7WRE - chains A and B of the 4 polymer chains in the assembly; structure by electron microscopy, 2.52 A resolution.

Chain A (and B):
Protein: Transient receptor potential cation channel subfamily M member 8
Organism: Mus musculus
Notes: chain B of this document is another copy of the same molecule, construct and numbering; everything in this record applies to it too
Reference sequence: Q8R4D5 (TRPM8_MOUSE); numbering as in UniProt (aligned over 1-1104)
Sequence (1120 residues; row label = number of the first residue in the row):
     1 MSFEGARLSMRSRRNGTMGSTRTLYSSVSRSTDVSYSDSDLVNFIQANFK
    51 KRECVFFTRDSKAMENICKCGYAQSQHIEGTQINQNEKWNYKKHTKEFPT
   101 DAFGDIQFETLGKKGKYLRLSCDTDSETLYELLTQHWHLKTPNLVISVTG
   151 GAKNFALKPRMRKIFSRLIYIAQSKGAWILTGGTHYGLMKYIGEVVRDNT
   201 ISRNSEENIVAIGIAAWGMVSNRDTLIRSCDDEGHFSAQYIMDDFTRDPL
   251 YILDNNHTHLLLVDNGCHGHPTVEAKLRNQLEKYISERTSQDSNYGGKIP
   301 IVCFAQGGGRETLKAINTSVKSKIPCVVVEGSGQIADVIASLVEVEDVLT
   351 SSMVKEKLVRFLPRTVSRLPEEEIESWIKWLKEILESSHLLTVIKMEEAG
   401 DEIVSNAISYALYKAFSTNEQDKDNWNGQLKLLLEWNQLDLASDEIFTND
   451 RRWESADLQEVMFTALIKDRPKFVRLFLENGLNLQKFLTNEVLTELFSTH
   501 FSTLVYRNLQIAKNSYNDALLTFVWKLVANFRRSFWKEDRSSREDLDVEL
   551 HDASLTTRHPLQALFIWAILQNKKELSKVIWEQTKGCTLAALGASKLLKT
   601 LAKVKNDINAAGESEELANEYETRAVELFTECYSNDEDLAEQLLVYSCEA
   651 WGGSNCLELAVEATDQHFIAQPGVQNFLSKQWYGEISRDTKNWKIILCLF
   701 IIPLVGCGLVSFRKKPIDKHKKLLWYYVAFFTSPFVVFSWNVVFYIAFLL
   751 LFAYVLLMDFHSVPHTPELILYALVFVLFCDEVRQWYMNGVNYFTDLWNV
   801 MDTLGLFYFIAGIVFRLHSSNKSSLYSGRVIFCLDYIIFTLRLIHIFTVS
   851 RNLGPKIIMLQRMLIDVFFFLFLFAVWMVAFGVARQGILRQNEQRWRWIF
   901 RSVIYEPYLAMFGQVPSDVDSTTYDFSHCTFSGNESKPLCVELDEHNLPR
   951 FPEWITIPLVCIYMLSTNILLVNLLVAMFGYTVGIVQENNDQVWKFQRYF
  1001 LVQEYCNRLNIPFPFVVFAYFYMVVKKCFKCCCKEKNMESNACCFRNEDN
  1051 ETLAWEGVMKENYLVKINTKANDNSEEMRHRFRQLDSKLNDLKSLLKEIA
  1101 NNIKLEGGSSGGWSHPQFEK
Unresolved in the structure: 1-101, 109-114, 228-231, 239-250, 344-349, 534-557, 715-721, 1031-1044, 1105-1120
Sequence notes: expression tag (1105-1120)
UniProt features mapped onto this chain:
  - binding site (Ca(2+)): Glu-782, Gln-785, Asn-799, Asp-802
  - glycosylation: Asn-934 (N-linked (GlcNAc...) (complex) asparagine)
  - mutagenesis: Asn-821 (N821Q: No effect on glycosylation or ability to form functional channels), Cys-929 (C929A: Abolishes ion channel activity. No effect on cell surface expression. Reduced glycosylation), Asn-934 (N934D: Slighty reduced ion channel sensitivity to cold stimuli. No significant effect on ion channel sensitivity to menthol plus cold stimuli ...), Cys-940 (C940A: Abolishes ion channel activity. No effect on cell surface expression. Reduced glycosylation)
Disulfide bonds: Cys-929/Cys-940
Metal / ion sites: Ca2+: Glu-782, Gln-785, Asn-799, Asp-802
Residues lining bound ligands: Icilin (KX7): Phe-738, Asn-741, Val-742, Tyr-745, Leu-778, Asp-781, Glu-782, Met-801, Asp-802, Gly-805, Leu-806, Ile-838, Phe-839, Arg-842, Ile-846, Tyr-1005, Phe-1013

Chain A / chain B interface:
Residue-residue contacts (111; chain A residue first):
  Asn-154(A) / Asp-450(B)
  Asn-154(A) / Trp-453(B)  hydrogen bond (side chain-backbone)
  Phe-155(A) / Trp-453(B)
  Ala-156(A) / Asp-450(B)
  Ala-156(A) / Trp-453(B)  hydrophobic
  Leu-157(A) / Glu-479(B)
  Lys-158(A) / Glu-479(B)
  Pro-159(A) / Glu-479(B)
  Arg-162(A) / Glu-1061(B)  salt bridge
  Ile-201(A) / Glu-1051(B)
  Ile-201(A) / Ala-1054(B)
  Ile-201(A) / Trp-1055(B)
  Ser-202(A) / Trp-1055(B)
  Asn-204(A) / Glu-1051(B)
  Gln-334(A) / Asn-449(B)
  Arg-364(A) / Asn-449(B)
  Arg-364(A) / Arg-451(B)
  Glu-397(A) / Glu-1077(B)
  Glu-397(A) / His-1080(B)
  Glu-397(A) / Arg-1081(B)  salt bridge
  Ile-511(A) / Asp-689(B)
  Ser-515(A) / Asp-689(B)  hydrogen bond (side chain-backbone)
  Tyr-516(A) / Asp-689(B)  hydrogen bond
  Val-604(A) / Asp-689(B)
  Lys-605(A) / Arg-688(B)  hydrogen bond (backbone-side chain)
  Lys-605(A) / Asp-689(B)  hydrogen bond (backbone-side chain)
  Asn-606(A) / Lys-714(B)
  Ile-608(A) / Tyr-633(B)  hydrophobic
  Ile-608(A) / Glu-637(B)
  Ile-608(A) / Asn-676(B)
  Asn-609(A) / Tyr-633(B)
  Asn-609(A) / Ser-634(B)
  Asn-609(A) / Glu-637(B)
  Ile-865(A) / Asn-852(B)
  Asp-866(A) / Lys-856(B)  salt bridge
  Phe-869(A) / Leu-853(B)  hydrophobic
  Phe-869(A) / Lys-856(B)
  Phe-869(A) / Ile-857(B)  hydrophobic
  Phe-872(A) / Phe-847(B)  hydrophobic
  Leu-873(A) / Ile-844(B)  hydrophobic
  Val-876(A) / Thr-840(B)
  Val-876(A) / Leu-841(B)  hydrophobic
  Ala-880(A) / Thr-840(B)
  Val-883(A) / Leu-757(B)
  Val-883(A) / Tyr-836(B)  hydrophobic
  Ala-884(A) / Cys-833(B)
  Ala-884(A) / Ile-837(B)  hydrophobic
  Gln-886(A) / Leu-757(B)
  Gly-887(A) / Leu-757(B)
  Gly-887(A) / Arg-829(B)  hydrogen bond (backbone-side chain)
  Gly-887(A) / Cys-833(B)
  Ile-888(A) / Tyr-826(B)  hydrogen bond (backbone-side chain)
  Ile-888(A) / Cys-833(B)
  Arg-890(A) / Arg-829(B)  hydrogen bond (backbone-side chain)
  Gln-891(A) / Arg-829(B)
  Asn-892(A) / Leu-757(B)
  Asn-892(A) / Met-758(B)
  Asn-892(A) / Asp-759(B)  hydrogen bond (side chain-backbone)
  Asn-892(A) / Phe-760(B)  hydrogen bond (side chain-backbone)
  Glu-893(A) / Leu-757(B)
  Glu-893(A) / Met-758(B)
  Gln-894(A) / Met-758(B)  hydrogen bond (side chain-backbone)
  Trp-896(A) / Met-758(B)  hydrophobic
  Val-903(A) / Leu-757(B)  hydrophobic
  Asp-920(A) / Arg-901(B)  salt bridge
  Thr-922(A) / Arg-901(B)  hydrogen bond
  Glu-942(A) / Tyr-826(B)
  Glu-942(A) / Arg-829(B)
  Arg-950(A) / Lys-822(B)  hydrogen bond (side chain-backbone)
  Arg-950(A) / Ser-823(B)
  Arg-950(A) / Tyr-826(B)
  Phe-951(A) / Tyr-826(B)
  Glu-953(A) / Arg-901(B)  salt bridge
  Ile-957(A) / Tyr-905(B)  hydrophobic
  Leu-959(A) / Ile-837(B)  hydrophobic
  Cys-961(A) / Tyr-905(B)  hydrophobic
  Cys-961(A) / Tyr-908(B)  hydrogen bond (backbone-side chain)
  Met-964(A) / Phe-912(B)  hydrophobic
  Leu-965(A) / Tyr-908(B)
  Leu-965(A) / Met-911(B)  hydrophobic
  Leu-965(A) / Phe-912(B)
  Asn-968(A) / Phe-912(B)
  Ile-969(A) / Met-911(B)  hydrophobic
  Ile-969(A) / Phe-912(B)  hydrophobic
  Leu-970(A) / Val-867(B)  hydrophobic
  Leu-970(A) / Phe-979(B)
  Asn-973(A) / Val-972(B)
  Asn-973(A) / Val-976(B)
  Asn-973(A) / Phe-979(B)
  Leu-974(A) / Leu-860(B)  hydrophobic
  Leu-974(A) / Phe-979(B)
  Val-976(A) / Val-976(B)  hydrophobic
  Ala-977(A) / Phe-979(B)
  Ala-977(A) / Gly-980(B)
  Met-978(A) / Met-859(B)  hydrophobic
  Tyr-981(A) / Val-983(B)  hydrophobic
  Tyr-981(A) / Gln-987(B)
  Ser-1075(A) / Met-1078(B)
  Arg-1079(A) / Met-1078(B)
  Arg-1079(A) / Arg-1081(B)
  Phe-1082(A) / Met-1078(B)  hydrophobic
  Phe-1082(A) / Phe-1082(B)  hydrophobic
  Arg-1083(A) / Arg-1081(B)
  Asp-1086(A) / Lys-1088(B)  salt bridge
  Leu-1089(A) / Leu-1089(B)  hydrophobic
  Asn-1090(A) / Lys-1088(B)
  Lys-1093(A) / Leu-1092(B)
  Leu-1096(A) / Leu-1092(B)  hydrophobic
  Leu-1096(A) / Leu-1096(B)  hydrophobic
  Ile-1103(A) / Ile-1103(B)  hydrophobic
  Lys-1104(A) / Asn-1102(B)  hydrogen bond
Also at the interface, not in a pair above, chain A (84 interface residues in all): Asp-198, Met-396, Lys-603, Asp-607, Trp-877, Val-879, Ile-899, Val-915, Pro-952, Ile-955, Leu-1085, Lys-1097, Ala-1100
Also at the interface, not in a pair above, chain B (79 interface residues in all): Arg-452, Pro-672, Ala-753, His-761, Val-830, Leu-834, Leu-843, Met-863, Phe-870, Leu-871, Trp-898, Gln-914, Ser-936, Leu-975, Gly-984, Val-1058, Leu-1085, Leu-1095, Ile-1099

In short:
84 residues of chain A face 79 of chain B across their interface, with 15 hydrogen bonds and 6 salt bridges.
Polar contacts include Arg-162(A)/Glu-1061(B), Glu-397(A)/Arg-1081(B) and Asp-866(A)/Lys-856(B). Bound to
chain A: Icilin. From UniProt: 4 Ca2+-binding residues and 4 mutagenesis sites on chain A.
Chain A and chain B are both Transient receptor potential cation channel subfamily M member 8 (Mus musculus);
the structure, Mouse TRPM8 in lipid nanodiscs in the presence of calcium and icilin, was determined by
electron microscopy, deposited together with 7WRA, 7WRB, 7WRC, 7WRD and 7WRF.
